2FAQ - chain A; structure by X-ray diffraction, 1.90 A resolution.

== Chain A ==
Molecule: probable ATP-dependent DNA ligase
Organism: Pseudomonas aeruginosa
Notes: fragment: Polymerase domain, residues 533-840
UniProtKB: Q9I1X7 (Q9I1X7_PSEAE); residues 533-840 here = UniProt positions 533-840
Chain sequence (309 residues; row label = number of the first residue in the row):
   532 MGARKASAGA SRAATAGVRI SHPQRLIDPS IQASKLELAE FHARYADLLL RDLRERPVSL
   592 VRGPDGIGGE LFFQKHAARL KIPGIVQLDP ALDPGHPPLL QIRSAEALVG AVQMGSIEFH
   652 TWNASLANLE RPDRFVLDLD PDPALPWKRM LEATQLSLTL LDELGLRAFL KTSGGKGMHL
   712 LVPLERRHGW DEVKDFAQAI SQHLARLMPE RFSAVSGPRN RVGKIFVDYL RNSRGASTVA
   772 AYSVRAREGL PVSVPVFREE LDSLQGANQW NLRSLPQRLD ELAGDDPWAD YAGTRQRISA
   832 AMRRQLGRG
Disordered / not traced: 532-542, 838-840
Differences from the reference sequence: initiating methionine (532)
Metal / ion sites: Mn2+ site 1: Asp-669, Asp-671 (together with ATP); Mn2+ site 2: Asp-669, Asp-671, Asp-759
Residues lining bound ligands: ATP (adenosine-5'-triphosphate): Phe-604, His-651, Asp-669, Asp-671, Ser-704, Gly-706, Lys-707, Gly-708, His-710, Arg-762, Ser-768, Thr-769, Val-770, Arg-776, Arg-778
Swiss-Prot annotation at these positions:
  - binding site (ATP): Phe-604, His-651, Asp-671, Ser-704 to His-710, Ser-768, Arg-776 to Arg-778
  - binding site (Mn(2+)): Asp-669, Asp-671, Asp-759
  - mutagenesis: His-553 to Lys-566 (5'-phosphate at distal end of gap no longer advantageous for rNTP or dNTP addition (in Pol domain) ...), His-553 (H553A: Wild-type gap closing by rNTP or dNTP addition (in Pol domain)), Arg-556 (R556A: Decreases gap closing efficiency by rNTP, wild-type by dNTP (in Pol domain)), Lys-566 (K566A: No change in dNTP addition to gapped molecule, 5'-phosphate at distal of the gap no longer advantageous for rNTP addition (in Pol domain)), Phe-603 (F603A: Last nucleotide rarely added during gap closing for dNTP or rNTP addition, (in Pol domain). Stacks a DNA template base), Phe-604 (F604A: Nearly complete loss of templated dNTP or rNTP addition (in Pol domain)), Asp-669 to Asp-671 (Loss of templated and non-templated DNA synthesis (in Pol domain)), Asp-669 (D669A/N: Loss of templated DNA synthesis (in Pol domain); D669E: Partial loss of templated DNA synthesis (in Pol domain)), Asp-671 (D671A/E/N: Loss of templated DNA synthesis (in Pol domain)), His-710 (H710A: Loss of templated DNA synthesis (in Pol domain); H710N: Partial loss of templated DNA synthesis (in Pol domain); H710Q: Nearly wild-type templated DNA synthesis (in Pol domain)), Arg-752 (R752A/Q: Loss of templated DNA synthesis (in Pol domain); R752K: Partial loss of templated DNA synthesis (in Pol domain)), Asp-759 (D759A/N: Loss of templated DNA synthesis (in Pol domain); D759E: Partial loss of templated DNA synthesis (in Pol domain)), 2 further mutagenesis entries in UniProt
What the authors report for this chain:
  - Mn2+ coordination: Asp-669, Asp-671, Asp-759
  - conformationally variable residues (side-chain flip): Asp-671
  - catalytic residues: Asp-669
  - catalytic residues: Asp-671, Asp-759 (proposed by the authors, not directly observed)
  - binding site for ATP: Phe-604, His-651, Ser-704, Lys-707, Gly-708, His-710, Ser-768, Arg-776, Arg-778
  - mutagenesis - F604A: decreased catalytic activity on rNTP substrates
  - mutagenesis - F604A: decreased catalytic activity on dNMP
  - mutagenesis - F604A: abolished catalytic activity on rNMP
  - mutagenesis - K566A, R587A, R593A, E649A, H651A, K707A, K755A, N763A, S768A, S774A: unchanged catalytic activity
  - mutagenesis - D669A, D669E, S704A, R752K, R752Q, D759A, D759E, R776A, R776K, R776Q, R778A: decreased catalytic activity
  - mutagenesis - D669N, D671A, D671E, D671N, H710A, H710N, R752A, D759N: abolished catalytic activity
  - mutagenesis - R778A: unchanged catalytic activity on rNTP substrates
  - mutagenesis - H710Q: increased catalytic activity
  - mutagenesis - R778A: unchanged catalytic activity on dNMP

== Summary ==
Ligands of chain A: ATP. Asp-669 and Asp-671 form the Mn2+ site 1. Curated annotation (UniProt) lists 14
ATP-binding residues, 3 Mn2+-binding residues and 13 mutagenesis sites. The paper reports catalytic residues
Asp-669, Asp-671 and Asp-759; D669A, D669E and S704A, among others, reduce catalytic activity; 31
substitutions were tested in all.
Chain A is probable ATP-dependent DNA ligase (Pseudomonas aeruginosa); the structure, Crystal Structure of
Pseudomonas aeruginosa LigD polymerase domain with ATP and Manganese, was determined by X-ray diffraction
(same publication as 2FAO and 2FAR).
